Entry 6GYL (electron microscopy, 4.80 A resolution (low resolution: residue-level contacts below are approximate; hydrogen-bond / salt-bridge calls are withheld)); this record covers chains A and B of the 22 polymer chains in the assembly.

Chain A:
Name: DNA-directed RNA polymerase II subunit RPB1
Source organism: Saccharomyces cerevisiae (strain ATCC 204508 / S288c)
Notes: EC 2.7.7.6
UniProtKB: P04050 (RPB1_YEAST); residues 1-1733 here = UniProt positions 1-1733
Chain sequence (1733 residues; numbered 1 to 1733; the number before each row is that of its first residue):
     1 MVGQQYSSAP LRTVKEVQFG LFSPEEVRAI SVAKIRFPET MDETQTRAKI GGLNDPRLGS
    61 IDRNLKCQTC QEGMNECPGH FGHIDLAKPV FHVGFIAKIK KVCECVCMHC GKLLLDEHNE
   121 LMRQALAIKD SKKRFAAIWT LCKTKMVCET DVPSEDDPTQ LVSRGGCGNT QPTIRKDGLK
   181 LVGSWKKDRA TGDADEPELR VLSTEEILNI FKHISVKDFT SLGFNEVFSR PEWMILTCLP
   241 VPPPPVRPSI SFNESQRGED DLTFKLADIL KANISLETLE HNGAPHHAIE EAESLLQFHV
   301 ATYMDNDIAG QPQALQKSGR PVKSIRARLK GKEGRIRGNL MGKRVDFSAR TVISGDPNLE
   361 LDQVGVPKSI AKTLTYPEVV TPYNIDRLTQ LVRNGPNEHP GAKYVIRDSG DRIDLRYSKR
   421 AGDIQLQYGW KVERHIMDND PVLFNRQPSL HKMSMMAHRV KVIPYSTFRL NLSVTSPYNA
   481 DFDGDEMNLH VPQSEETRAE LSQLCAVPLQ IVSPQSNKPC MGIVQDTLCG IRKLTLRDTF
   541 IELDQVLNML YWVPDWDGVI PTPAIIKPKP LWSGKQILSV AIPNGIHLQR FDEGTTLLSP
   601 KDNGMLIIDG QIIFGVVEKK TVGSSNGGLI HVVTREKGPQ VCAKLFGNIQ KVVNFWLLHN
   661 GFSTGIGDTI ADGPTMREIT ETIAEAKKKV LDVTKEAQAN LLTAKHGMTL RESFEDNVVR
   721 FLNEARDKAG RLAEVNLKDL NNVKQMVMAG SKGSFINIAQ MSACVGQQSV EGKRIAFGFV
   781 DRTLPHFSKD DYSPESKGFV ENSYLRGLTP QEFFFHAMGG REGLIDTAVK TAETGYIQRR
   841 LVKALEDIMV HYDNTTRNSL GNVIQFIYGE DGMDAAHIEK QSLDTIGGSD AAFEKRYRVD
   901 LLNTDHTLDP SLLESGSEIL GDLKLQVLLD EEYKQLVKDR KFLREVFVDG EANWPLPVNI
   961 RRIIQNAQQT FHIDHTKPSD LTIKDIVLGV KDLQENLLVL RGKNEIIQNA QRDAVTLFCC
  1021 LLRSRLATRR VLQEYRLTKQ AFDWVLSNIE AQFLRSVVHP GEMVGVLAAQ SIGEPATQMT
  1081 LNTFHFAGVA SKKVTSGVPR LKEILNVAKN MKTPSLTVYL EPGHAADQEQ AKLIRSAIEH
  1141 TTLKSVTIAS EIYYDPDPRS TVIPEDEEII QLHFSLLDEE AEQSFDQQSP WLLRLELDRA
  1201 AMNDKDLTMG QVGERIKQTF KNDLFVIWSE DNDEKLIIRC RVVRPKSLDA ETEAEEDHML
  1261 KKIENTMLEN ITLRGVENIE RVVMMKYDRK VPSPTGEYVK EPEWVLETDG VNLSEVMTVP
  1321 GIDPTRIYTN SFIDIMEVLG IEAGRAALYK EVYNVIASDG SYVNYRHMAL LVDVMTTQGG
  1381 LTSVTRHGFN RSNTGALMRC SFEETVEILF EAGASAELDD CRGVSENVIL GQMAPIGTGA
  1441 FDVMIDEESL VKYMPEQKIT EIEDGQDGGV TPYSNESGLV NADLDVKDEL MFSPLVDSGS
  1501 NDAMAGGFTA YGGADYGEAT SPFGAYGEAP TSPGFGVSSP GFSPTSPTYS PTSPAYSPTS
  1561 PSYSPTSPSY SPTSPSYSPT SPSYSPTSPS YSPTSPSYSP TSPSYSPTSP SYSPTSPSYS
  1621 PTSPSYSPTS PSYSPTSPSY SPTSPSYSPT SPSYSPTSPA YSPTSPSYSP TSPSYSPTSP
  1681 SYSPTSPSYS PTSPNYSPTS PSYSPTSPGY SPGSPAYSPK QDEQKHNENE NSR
Disordered / not traced: 1-2, 155-163, 188-196, 1080-1092, 1176-1186, 1244-1253, 1453-1733
UniProt features mapped onto this chain:
  - region: Pro-248 to Asp-260 (Lid loop), Asn-306 to Lys-323 (Rudder loop), Pro-810 to Glu-822 (Bridging helix)
  - binding site (Zn(2+)): Cys-67, Cys-70, Cys-77, His-80, Cys-107, Cys-110, Cys-148, Cys-167
  - binding site (Mg(2+)): Asp-481, Asp-483, Asp-485
  - modified residue: Thr-1471 (Phosphothreonine)
  - cross-link (Glycyl lysine isopeptide (Lys-Gly)): Lys-695 (interchain with G-Cter in ubiquitin), Lys-1246 (interchain with G-Cter in ubiquitin), Lys-1350 (interchain with G-Cter in ubiquitin)
Bound ions: Zn2+ site 1: Cys-67, Cys-70, Cys-77, His-80; Zn2+ site 2: Cys-107, Cys-110, Cys-148, Cys-167; Mg2+: Asp-481, Asp-485

Chain B:
Name: DNA-directed RNA polymerase II subunit RPB2
Source organism: Saccharomyces cerevisiae (strain ATCC 204508 / S288c)
Notes: EC 2.7.7.6
UniProtKB: P08518 (RPB2_YEAST); residues 1-1224 here = UniProt positions 1-1224
Chain sequence (1224 residues; numbered 1 to 1224; the number before each row is that of its first residue):
     1 MSDLANSEKY YDEDPYGFED ESAPITAEDS WAVISAFFRE KGLVSQQLDS FNQFVDYTLQ
    61 DIICEDSTLI LEQLAQHTTE SDNISRKYEI SFGKIYVTKP MVNESDGVTH ALYPQEARLR
   121 NLTYSSGLFV DVKKRTYEAI DVPGRELKYE LIAEESEDDS ESGKVFIGRL PIMLRSKNCY
   181 LSEATESDLY KLKECPFDMG GYFIINGSEK VLIAQERSAG NIVQVFKKAA PSPISHVAEI
   241 RSALEKGSRF ISTLQVKLYG REGSSARTIK ATLPYIKQDI PIVIIFRALG IIPDGEILEH
   301 ICYDVNDWQM LEMLKPCVED GFVIQDRETA LDFIGRRGTA LGIKKEKRIQ YAKDILQKEF
   361 LPHITQLEGF ESRKAFFLGY MINRLLLCAL DRKDQDDRDH FGKKRLDLAG PLLAQLFKTL
   421 FKKLTKDIFR YMQRTVEEAH DFNMKLAINA KTITSGLKYA LATGNWGEQK KAMSSRAGVS
   481 QVLNRYTYSS TLSHLRRTNT PIGRDGKLAK PRQLHNTHWG LVCPAETPEG QACGLVKNLS
   541 LMSCISVGTD PMPIITFLSE WGMEPLEDYV PHQSPDATRV FVNGVWHGVH RNPARLMETL
   601 RTLRRKGDIN PEVSMIRDIR EKELKIFTDA GRVYRPLFIV EDDESLGHKE LKVRKGHIAK
   661 LMATEYQDIE GGFEDVEEYT WSSLLNEGLV EYIDAEEEES ILIAMQPEDL EPAEANEEND
   721 LDVDPAKRIR VSHHATTFTH CEIHPSMILG VAASIIPFPD HNQSPRNTYQ SAMGKQAMGV
   781 FLTNYNVRMD TMANILYYPQ KPLGTTRAME YLKFRELPAG QNAIVAIACY SGYNQEDSMI
   841 MNQSSIDRGL FRSLFFRSYM DQEKKYGMSI TETFEKPQRT NTLRMKHGTY DKLDDDGLIA
   901 PGVRVSGEDV IIGKTTPISP DEEELGQRTA YHSKRDASTP LRSTENGIVD QVLVTTNQDG
   961 LKFVKVRVRT TKIPQIGDKF ASRHGQKGTI GITYRREDMP FTAEGIVPDL IINPHAIPSR
  1021 MTVAHLIECL LSKVAALSGN EGDASPFTDI TVEGISKLLR EHGYQSRGFE VMYNGHTGKK
  1081 LMAQIFFGPT YYQRLRHMVD DKIHARARGP MQVLTRQPVE GRSRDGGLRF GEMERDCMIA
  1141 HGAASFLKER LMEASDAFRV HICGICGLMT VIAKLNHNQF ECKGCDNKID IYQIHIPYAA
  1201 KLLFQELMAM NITPRLYTDR SRDF
Disordered / not traced: 1-19, 77-83, 139-146, 152-162, 468-473, 503-508, 669-674, 715-722, 1224
Bound ions: Zn2+: Cys-1163, Cys-1166, Cys-1182, Cys-1185

Chain A / chain B interface:
Pairs across the interface (372; chain A residue first):
  Gln-4(A) with Ala-1157(B); Phe-1158(B); Arg-1159(B)
  Gln-5(A) with Arg-1159(B); Leu-1175(B); Asn-1176(B)
  Tyr-6(A) with Leu-1175(B)
  Ser-7(A) with Arg-1159(B); His-1161(B); Phe-1180(B); Gln-1193(B)
  Ser-8(A) with Asn-1178(B)
  Ala-9(A) with Ile-1191(B); Gln-1193(B)
  Pro-10(A) with Ile-1191(B); Tyr-1192(B); Gln-1193(B)
  Leu-11(A) with Gln-1193(B); His-1195(B)
  Arg-12(A) with Tyr-1192(B); Gln-1193(B); Ile-1194(B); Thr-1218(B)
  Thr-13(A) with Thr-1218(B)
  Val-14(A) with Ile-1194(B); Leu-1216(B)
  Lys-15(A) with Tyr-1217(B); Thr-1218(B); Arg-1220(B)
  Glu-16(A) with Arg-1215(B); Leu-1216(B); Tyr-1217(B); Asp-1219(B); Arg-1220(B); Ser-1221(B); Arg-1222(B)
  Val-17(A) with Arg-1215(B); Leu-1216(B)
  Gln-18(A) with Thr-1213(B); Pro-1214(B); Arg-1215(B)
  Phe-19(A) with Thr-1213(B)
  Gly-20(A) with Ile-1212(B); Thr-1213(B)
  Leu-21(A) with Asn-1211(B); Thr-1213(B)
  Phe-22(A) with Leu-1168(B); Met-1208(B); Asn-1211(B); Ile-1212(B); Thr-1213(B)
  Glu-26(A) with Leu-1168(B); Arg-1215(B)
  Ala-29(A) with Lys-1183(B); Gly-1184(B)
  Ile-30(A) with Leu-1168(B); Thr-1170(B)
  Ser-31(A) with Lys-1183(B)
  Val-32(A) with Lys-1183(B)
  Thr-46(A) with Asp-921(B); Glu-922(B)
  Asp-62(A) with Leu-925(B)
  Asn-64(A) with Leu-925(B); Gly-926(B)
  Thr-69(A) with Ile-1172(B)
  Cys-70(A) with Ala-1173(B)
  Glu-72(A) with Asn-1176(B)
  Met-74(A) with Arg-1116(B)
  Asn-75(A) with Arg-1116(B); Phe-1158(B)
  Glu-76(A) with Phe-1158(B); Arg-1159(B)
  Pro-78(A) with Lys-1201(B); Gln-1205(B)
  Phe-81(A) with Met-1208(B)
  Phe-228(A) with Arg-1215(B)
  Leu-236(A) with Asn-1211(B)
  Pro-240(A) with Met-1208(B); Asn-1211(B)
  Pro-242(A) with Ala-1209(B)
  Pro-245(A) with Tyr-1198(B); Leu-1202(B)
  Val-246(A) with Leu-1114(B); Gln-1205(B); Glu-1206(B)
  Pro-248(A) with Val-1113(B); Leu-1114(B)
  Ser-251(A) with Glu-923(B)
  Asn-253(A) with Tyr-866(B)
  Glu-254(A) with Ile-918(B); Glu-922(B); Glu-923(B); Arg-928(B)
  Ser-255(A) with Tyr-866(B); Ile-870(B)
  Arg-257(A) with Glu-922(B)
  Met-304(A) with Met-1210(B)
  Ile-325(A) with Glu-1206(B)
  Arg-326(A) with Met-1210(B)
  Arg-328(A) with Glu-1206(B)
  Leu-329(A) with Leu-1203(B); Glu-1206(B)
  Glu-333(A) with Arg-1129(B)
  Arg-335(A) with Leu-1114(B); Thr-1115(B); Leu-1202(B); Glu-1206(B)
  Arg-337(A) with Arg-1129(B); Glu-1132(B)
  Gly-338(A) with Gln-1117(B); Arg-1129(B)
  Asn-339(A) with Thr-1115(B); Gln-1117(B); Ala-1199(B)
  Leu-340(A) with Ala-1200(B); Leu-1203(B)
  Met-341(A) with Gly-1131(B); Glu-1132(B); Arg-1135(B)
  Gly-342(A) with Phe-1130(B); Gly-1131(B)
  Lys-343(A) with Gln-1117(B); Arg-1129(B); Phe-1130(B); Leu-1151(B); Ser-1155(B); Asp-1156(B)
  Arg-344(A) with Gln-1112(B); Pro-1118(B); Val-1119(B); Glu-1120(B); Gly-1127(B); Leu-1128(B); Arg-1129(B)
  Val-345(A) with Gly-1127(B); Leu-1128(B); Phe-1130(B); Arg-1150(B)
  Asp-346(A) with Arg-1106(B); Met-1111(B); Pro-1118(B); Arg-1150(B); Ala-1154(B)
  Phe-347(A) with Arg-1106(B); Arg-1108(B); Arg-1150(B)
  Ser-348(A) with Ala-1105(B); Arg-1106(B); Leu-1128(B)
  Ala-349(A) with His-1104(B); Ala-1105(B); Leu-1128(B)
  Arg-350(A) with Lys-1102(B); Ile-1103(B); His-1104(B); Leu-1128(B)
  Thr-351(A) with Val-1099(B); Ile-1103(B)
  Val-352(A) with Lys-1102(B)
  Asp-356(A) with Tyr-833(B)
  Pro-357(A) with Gly-832(B); Tyr-833(B)
  Asn-358(A) with Tyr-833(B)
  Ser-369(A) with Ile-1103(B)
  Ile-370(A) with Ile-1103(B)
  Thr-373(A) with Ala-1105(B); Ala-1107(B)
  Leu-374(A) with Ala-1105(B); Arg-1106(B); Ala-1107(B)
  Thr-375(A) with Arg-1108(B)
  Glu-433(A) with Arg-1108(B)
  Leu-443(A) with Met-1138(B); Phe-1146(B)
  Asn-445(A) with Glu-1134(B)
  Pro-448(A) with Met-1133(B)
  Ser-449(A) with Met-1133(B)
  His-451(A) with Cys-1137(B)
  Lys-452(A) with Ala-1140(B); His-1141(B)
  Met-455(A) with Glu-1134(B); Cys-1137(B); Met-1138(B); His-1141(B)
  Tyr-465(A) with Ile-976(B)
  Ser-466(A) with Val-1099(B); Ile-1103(B)
  Thr-467(A) with Gly-977(B)
  Arg-469(A) with Tyr-833(B); Ile-976(B); Gly-991(B)
  Leu-472(A) with Gln-835(B); Glu-836(B)
  Thr-475(A) with Glu-836(B)
  Ala-480(A) with Glu-836(B)
  Asp-481(A) with Glu-836(B)
  Phe-482(A) with Gln-835(B); Glu-836(B); Asp-837(B); Ser-838(B)
  Asp-483(A) with Lys-987(B)
  Gly-484(A) with Lys-979(B); Thr-989(B)
  Glu-486(A) with Lys-1102(B)
  Asn-488(A) with Leu-1128(B)
  His-490(A) with Arg-1150(B)
  Val-491(A) with Arg-1150(B)
  Pro-492(A) with Phe-1146(B); Arg-1150(B)
  Gln-493(A) with Glu-1149(B)
  Ser-494(A) with Glu-1149(B)
  Thr-497(A) with Ser-1145(B); Phe-1146(B); Glu-1149(B)
  Glu-500(A) with Ser-1145(B)
  Leu-501(A) with Phe-1146(B)
  Cys-505(A) with His-1141(B)
  Val-524(A) with Gln-835(B)
  Gln-525(A) with Gln-835(B); Glu-836(B); Asn-1013(B); His-1015(B)
  Asp-526(A) with Cys-829(B); Gln-835(B); Asn-1013(B); His-1015(B)
  Thr-527(A) with Gln-835(B)
  Cys-529(A) with His-1015(B)
  Asn-654(A) with Gln-835(B)
  Leu-658(A) with Tyr-830(B); Asn-1074(B); Leu-1081(B)
  His-659(A) with Asn-1074(B); Thr-1077(B); Leu-1081(B)
  Asn-660(A) with Leu-1081(B); Met-1082(B); Ala-1083(B)
  Gly-661(A) with Ala-1083(B)
  Phe-662(A) with Ala-828(B); Cys-829(B); Ile-1085(B)
  Ser-663(A) with Ile-827(B); Phe-1069(B); Gln-1084(B); Ile-1085(B); Phe-1086(B)
  Thr-664(A) with Pro-1014(B); Phe-1069(B); Phe-1086(B)
  Gly-665(A) with Leu-1026(B); Phe-1069(B); Phe-1086(B)
  Ile-666(A) with Leu-1026(B); Leu-1030(B); Arg-1067(B)
  Ile-670(A) with Arg-1067(B)
  Asn-742(A) with Phe-1069(B)
  Met-746(A) with Pro-1018(B)
  Ser-751(A) with His-1015(B)
  Lys-752(A) with His-1015(B)
  Gly-753(A) with Pro-1018(B)
  Asn-757(A) with Pro-1018(B); Met-1021(B)
  Gln-760(A) with Gln-763(B); Met-1021(B)
  Met-761(A) with Val-1023(B)
  Glu-771(A) with Gln-513(B)
  Ala-776(A) with Asn-516(B)
  Gly-778(A) with His-515(B); Asn-516(B); Thr-517(B); Glu-699(B)
  Phe-779(A) with Asn-516(B); Glu-698(B); Glu-699(B)
  Val-780(A) with Glu-699(B)
  Asp-781(A) with Arg-620(B)
  Arg-782(A) with Glu-698(B); Glu-699(B); Ile-701(B); Leu-702(B)
  Thr-783(A) with Asn-516(B)
  Pro-785(A) with Glu-698(B); Ile-701(B); Leu-702(B); Ile-703(B)
  His-786(A) with Trp-519(B); Leu-702(B); Ile-703(B); Met-705(B)
  Phe-787(A) with Leu-702(B)
  Lys-789(A) with Arg-620(B)
  Glu-801(A) with Ile-729(B)
  Asn-802(A) with Arg-728(B); Ile-729(B)
  Tyr-804(A) with His-761(B); Gln-763(B)
  Leu-805(A) with His-761(B); Val-1052(B)
  Arg-806(A) with Ala-726(B); Lys-727(B); Arg-728(B); Ile-729(B); His-761(B)
  Gly-807(A) with Arg-728(B); His-761(B)
  Leu-808(A) with Arg-728(B); Asp-760(B); Phe-1047(B)
  Thr-809(A) with Arg-728(B); Ile-729(B)
  Pro-810(A) with Trp-519(B); Met-705(B); Pro-745(B); Phe-1047(B)
  Gln-811(A) with Val-731(B)
  Phe-813(A) with Leu-749(B); Pro-759(B); Asn-767(B)
  Phe-814(A) with Leu-514(B); His-515(B); Asn-516(B); Trp-519(B)
  His-816(A) with Gln-763(B); Ser-764(B)
  Ala-817(A) with Pro-524(B); Ser-764(B)
  Met-818(A) with Leu-514(B); Asn-516(B)
  Arg-821(A) with Arg-512(B); Leu-514(B); Cys-523(B); Pro-524(B); Thr-527(B)
  Leu-824(A) with Tyr-769(B)
  Ile-825(A) with Arg-512(B); Gln-513(B)
  Val-842(A) with Asp-1136(B)
  Glu-846(A) with Arg-1135(B)
  Met-1063(A) with Ile-1139(B)
  Val-1066(A) with Asp-1136(B); Ala-1140(B)
  Gln-1070(A) with Ala-1140(B)
  Asn-1265(A) with Gly-263(B); Ser-265(B)
  Glu-1269(A) with Gly-263(B); Ser-264(B)
  Leu-1409(A) with Leu-1207(B)
  Phe-1410(A) with Met-1210(B)
  Asp-1420(A) with Arg-1220(B); Arg-1222(B)
  Arg-1422(A) with Arg-1222(B)
  Val-1424(A) with Ile-1139(B)
  Val-1428(A) with Arg-1135(B); Leu-1151(B)
  Ile-1429(A) with Pro-1197(B); Ala-1200(B)
  Leu-1430(A) with His-1195(B); Ile-1196(B); Pro-1197(B)
  Gly-1431(A) with Lys-1148(B); Met-1152(B)
  Gln-1432(A) with Lys-1148(B)
  Met-1433(A) with Ala-1144(B); Ser-1145(B); Lys-1148(B)
  Ile-1436(A) with Gly-1142(B); Ala-1144(B)
  Gly-1437(A) with Gly-1142(B)
  Thr-1438(A) with Gly-1142(B); Ala-1144(B)
Also at the interface, not in a pair above, chain A (213 interface residues in all): Val-27, Gln-71, Cys-77, Gly-79, His-92, Phe-95, Val-227, Cys-238, Gln-256, Tyr-303, Ile-336, Gly-355, Pro-367, Gln-447, Leu-450, Leu-489, Leu-504, Gln-545, Leu-657, Ile-775, Phe-777, Leu-784, Ser-788, Asp-790, Phe-815, Gly-820, Gln-838, Arg-839, Leu-1418, Ala-1434
Also at the interface, not in a pair above, chain B (197 interface residues in all): Lys-510, His-518, Ala-525, Cys-533, Ala-704, His-734, Ala-735, Phe-738, Asn-762, Pro-765, Thr-768, Ser-831, Arg-935, Gln-975, Gly-988, Ile-992, Thr-993, Ser-1019, Glu-1053, Ser-1056, Ser-1066, Lys-1079, Gly-1109, Leu-1147, Val-1160, Lys-1174, Phe-1204, Asp-1223

In short:
The interface between chain A and chain B involves 213 residues on one side and 197 on the other. The Zn2+
site 1 is built by Cys-67(A), Cys-70(A), Cys-77(A) and His-80(A). From UniProt: 8 Zn2+-binding residues and 3
Mg2+-binding residues on chain A.
Chain A is DNA-directed RNA polymerase II subunit RPB1 and chain B is DNA-directed RNA polymerase II subunit
RPB2, both from Saccharomyces cerevisiae (strain ATCC 204508 / S288c); the structure, Structure of a yeast
closed complex with distorted DNA (core CCdist), was determined by electron microscopy (same publication as
6GYK and 6GYM).
